Entry 6UH7 (electron microscopy, 2.87 A resolution); this record covers chains A and B of the 4 polymer chains in the assembly.

Chain A:
Name: VP1
Organism: Enterovirus A71
UniProtKB: D4QGA8 (D4QGA8_9ENTO); residues 1-297 here correspond to UniProt positions 566-862 (UniProt number = residue number + 565)
Amino-acid sequence (297 residues; numbered 1 to 297; the number before each row is that of its first residue):
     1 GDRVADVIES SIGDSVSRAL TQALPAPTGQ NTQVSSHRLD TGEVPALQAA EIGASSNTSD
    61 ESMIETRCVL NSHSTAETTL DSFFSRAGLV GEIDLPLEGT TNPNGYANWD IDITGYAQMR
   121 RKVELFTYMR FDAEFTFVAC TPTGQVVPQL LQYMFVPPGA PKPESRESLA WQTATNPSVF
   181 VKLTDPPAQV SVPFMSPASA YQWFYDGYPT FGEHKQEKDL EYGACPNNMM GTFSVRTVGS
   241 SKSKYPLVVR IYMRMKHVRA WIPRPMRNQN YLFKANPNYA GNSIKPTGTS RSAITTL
Ligand contacts: sphingosine (SPH): Ile111, Asp112, Ile113, Thr114, Phe135, Phe137, Tyr153, Phe155, Val179, Val192, Met195, Tyr201, Gln202, Trp203, Asn228, Met230, Phe233, Ala275

Chain B:
Name: VP2
Organism: Enterovirus A71
UniProtKB: I6W7A3 (I6W7A3_9ENTO); residues 1-254 here correspond to UniProt positions 70-323 (UniProt number = residue number + 69)
Amino-acid sequence (254 residues; each row starts with the number of its first residue):
     1 SPSAEACGYS DRVAQLTIGN STITTQEAAN IIVGYGEWPS YCSDDDATAV DKPTRPDVSV
    61 NRFYTLDTKL WEKSSKGWYW KFPDVLTETG VFGQNAQFHY LYRSGFCIHV QCNASKFHQG
   121 ALLVAILPEY VIGTVAGGTG TEDSHPPYKQ TQPGADGFEL QHPYVLDAGI PISQLTVCHH
   181 QRINLRTNNC ATIIVPYMNT LPFDSALNHC NFGLLVVPIS PLDFDQGATP VIPITITLAP
   241 MCSEFAGLRQ AVTQ
Unresolved in the structure: 1-9

Chain A / chain B interface:
Pairs across the interface (118; chain A residue first):
  Ser11(A) with Tyr41(B)
  Ile12(A) with Tyr41(B), hydrophobic; Arg55(B); Asp57(B)
  Gly13(A) with Tyr41(B)
  Asp14(A) with Ser40(B); Tyr41(B), hydrogen bond (backbone-backbone)
  Ser15(A) with Ser40(B); Tyr41(B); Ser43(B)
  Ser17(A) with Glu37(B); Ser40(B)
  Arg18(A) with Gly36(B); Glu37(B); Trp38(B), hydrogen bond (backbone-backbone)
  Ala19(A) with Gly36(B); Glu37(B)
  Leu20(A) with Val33(B), hydrophobic; Gly36(B), hydrogen bond (backbone-backbone); Trp38(B)
  Ala50(A) with Arg182(B)
  Glu51(A) with Gln181(B); Arg182(B), hydrogen bond (backbone-backbone); Asn184(B), hydrogen bond; Thr187(B), hydrogen bond
  Ile52(A) with Ile32(B); Gln181(B), hydrogen bond (backbone-side chain)
  Gly53(A) with His180(B), hydrogen bond (backbone-side chain)
  Thr127(A) with Glu129(B)
  Tyr128(A) with Glu129(B), hydrogen bond; Met198(B); Asn199(B); Thr200(B)
  Ala198(A) with Leu201(B), hydrophobic
  Ser199(A) with Thr200(B)
  Ala200(A) with Thr200(B)
  Gln202(A) with Thr200(B), hydrogen bond
  Phe204(A) with Glu129(B); Val131(B), hydrophobic
  Tyr205(A) with Glu129(B); Val131(B); His209(B)
  Asp206(A) with Lys81(B), salt bridge; Glu129(B), hydrogen bond (backbone-side chain); Tyr130(B); Val131(B); His209(B); Cys210(B), hydrogen bond (backbone-backbone)
  Gly207(A) with Asn208(B)
  Tyr208(A) with Tyr148(B), hydrophobic; Thr151(B); Asn208(B), hydrogen bond (backbone-backbone)
  Pro209(A) with Asn208(B)
  Thr210(A) with Asn208(B), hydrogen bond (backbone-side chain)
  Phe211(A) with Tyr100(B), hydrophobic; Ser205(B); Asn208(B); Gln254(B)
  Gly212(A) with Gln254(B), hydrogen bond (backbone-backbone)
  Glu213(A) with Gln254(B)
  His214(A) with Tyr148(B)
  Asp219(A) with His145(B)
  Leu220(A) with His145(B)
  Tyr222(A) with Lys81(B); Tyr130(B); Val131(B); Ile132(B), hydrogen bond (side chain-backbone); Pro146(B), hydrophobic; Thr151(B)
  Ile262(A) with Tyr35(B); Pro128(B), hydrophobic
  Arg264(A) with Pro128(B), hydrogen bond (side chain-backbone); Glu129(B), hydrogen bond (side chain-backbone); Val177(B)
  Pro265(A) with Ile170(B); Pro171(B); Gln174(B); Leu175(B), hydrophobic
  Met266(A) with Pro171(B); Gln174(B), hydrogen bond (backbone-side chain)
  Arg267(A) with Ala168(B), hydrogen bond (side chain-backbone); Gly169(B)
  Asn268(A) with Gly169(B); Ile170(B); Pro171(B)
  Gln269(A) with Val165(B); Gly169(B)
  Leu272(A) with Ala136(B), hydrophobic; Gly140(B)
  Phe273(A) with Gly140(B); Thr141(B); Glu142(B); Asp143(B)
  Asn276(A) with Asp143(B), hydrogen bond; His145(B)
  Pro277(A) with Val131(B), hydrophobic; Gly133(B); Ala168(B)
  Asn278(A) with Gly133(B); Thr134(B); Asp143(B); Ser144(B), hydrogen bond (side chain-backbone)
  Tyr279(A) with Thr134(B), hydrogen bond (backbone-backbone); Val135(B); Ala136(B); His162(B), hydrogen bond; Asp167(B), hydrogen bond; Ala168(B); Gly169(B)
  Ala280(A) with Val135(B); Gly138(B)
  Gly281(A) with Val135(B), hydrogen bond (backbone-backbone); Gly138(B); His162(B)
  Asn282(A) with Gly138(B), hydrogen bond (backbone-backbone)
  Ile284(A) with His162(B)
  Pro286(A) with Tyr164(B)
  Thr287(A) with Tyr164(B), hydrogen bond
Other interface residues (no listed pair), chain A (58 interface residues in all): Val16, Ala54, Tyr201, Pro263, Ser283, Lys285
Other interface residues (no listed pair), chain B (68 interface residues in all): Ala29, Asn30, Cys42, Leu127, Gly137, Thr139, Pro147, Cys178, Asn188, Asp204, Arg249

Overview:
58 residues of chain A and 68 residues of chain B are in contact, with 28 hydrogen bonds and 1 salt bridge.
Polar pairs include Asp206(A)-Lys81(B), Glu51(A)-Asn184(B) and Glu51(A)-Thr187(B). Ligands of chain A:
sphingosine.
Here chain A is VP1 and chain B is VP2, both from Enterovirus A71. Entry 6UH7 (EV-A71 strain 11316 complexed
with MADAL compound 30) was determined by electron microscopy (same publication as 6UH1 and 6UH6).
